PDB entry 6M0S | electron microscopy, 3.60 A resolution | chains D and E of the 15 polymer chains in the assembly

# Chain D
Protein: V-type proton ATPase subunit c'
Organism: Saccharomyces cerevisiae (strain ATCC 204508 / S288c)
UniProt: P32842 (VATL2_YEAST); numbering as in UniProt (aligned over 7-164)
Amino-acid sequence (158 residues; numbered 7 to 164; the number before each row is that of its first residue):
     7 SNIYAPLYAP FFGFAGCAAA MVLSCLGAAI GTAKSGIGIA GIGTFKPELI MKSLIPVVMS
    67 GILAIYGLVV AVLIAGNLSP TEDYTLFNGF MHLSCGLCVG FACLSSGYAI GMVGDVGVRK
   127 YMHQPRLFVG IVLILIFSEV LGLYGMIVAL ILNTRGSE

# Chain E
Protein: V-type proton ATPase subunit c
Organism: Saccharomyces cerevisiae (strain ATCC 204508 / S288c)
UniProt: P25515 (VATL1_YEAST); residues 1-159 here = UniProt positions 1-159
Amino-acid sequence (159 residues; row label = number of the first residue in the row):
     1 MTELCPVYAP FFGAIGCASA IIFTSLGAAY GTAKSGVGIC ATCVLRPDLL FKNIVPVIMA
    61 GIIAIYGLVV SVLVCYSLGQ KQALYTGFIQ LGAGLSVGLS GLAAGFAIGI VGDAGVRGSS
   121 QQPRLFVGMI LILIFAEVLG LYGLIVALLL NSRATQDVV
Reported in the primary citation:
  - conformationally variable residues (domain motion): Glu-137

# Interface between chain D and chain E
Contacting residue pairs (44; chain D residue first):
  Ile-9(D) with Met-1(E), hydrophobic
  Tyr-10(D) with Met-1(E); Val-7(E), hydrophobic; Gln-80(E); Lys-81(E)
  Leu-92(D) with Val-7(E)
  Phe-93(D) with Pro-10(E), hydrophobic; Gly-79(E); Gln-80(E)
  Phe-96(D) with Pro-10(E); Phe-11(E); Ala-14(E)
  Met-97(D) with Leu-78(E), hydrophobic
  Ser-100(D) with Ala-14(E)
  Leu-103(D) with Ile-22(E)
  Cys-104(D) with Ala-18(E), hydrophobic
  Phe-107(D) with Ile-22(E), hydrophobic
  Ala-108(D) with Ser-25(E)
  Ser-111(D) with Ser-25(E); Leu-26(E); Ala-29(E)
  Ala-115(D) with Ala-29(E)
  Met-118(D) with Val-37(E)
  Lys-126(D) with Cys-40(E); Ala-41(E)
  Gln-130(D) with Val-44(E); Pro-47(E)
  Arg-132(D) with Pro-47(E), hydrogen bond (side chain-backbone); Asp-48(E)
  Val-135(D) with Phe-51(E), hydrophobic
  Gly-136(D) with Leu-50(E)
  Ile-137(D) with Cys-40(E), hydrophobic
  Leu-139(D) with Ile-54(E), hydrophobic
  Phe-143(D) with Val-57(E), hydrophobic
  Ser-144(D) with Thr-32(E)
  Leu-147(D) with Ala-29(E), hydrophobic; Ala-64(E), hydrophobic
  Tyr-150(D) with Leu-68(E)
  Val-154(D) with Leu-68(E), hydrophobic
  Ile-157(D) with Cys-75(E), hydrophobic
  Leu-158(D) with Cys-75(E), hydrophobic
  Arg-161(D) with Cys-75(E), hydrogen bond (side chain-backbone); Tyr-76(E), hydrogen bond (side chain-backbone); Leu-78(E), hydrogen bond (side chain-backbone)
Other interface residues (no listed pair), chain D (36 interface residues in all): Thr-91, Val-119, Val-122, Gly-123, His-129, Leu-133, Ile-140
Other interface residues (no listed pair), chain E (40 interface residues in all): Tyr-8, Cys-17, Ile-21, Ala-28, Ala-33, Gly-36, Ile-39, Cys-43, Ile-65, Ser-71, Val-72

# Summary
Chain D and chain E form an interface of 36 and 40 residues respectively; the contacts include 4 hydrogen
bonds. Polar contacts include Arg-132(D)/Pro-47(E), Arg-161(D)/Cys-75(E) and Arg-161(D)/Tyr-76(E). From the
paper: conformational variability at Glu-137(E).
Chain D is V-type proton ATPase subunit c' and chain E is V-type proton ATPase subunit c, both from
Saccharomyces cerevisiae (strain ATCC 204508 / S288c); the structure, 3.6A Yeast Vo state3 prime, was
determined by electron microscopy (same publication as 6M0R).
